7V0R - chains A and I of the 6 polymer chains in the assembly; structure by X-ray diffraction, 2.51 A resolution.

# Chain A
Name: Cyclic GMP-AMP synthase
Organism: Mus musculus
Notes: EC 2.7.7.86; fragment: catalytic domain
UniProtKB: Q8C6L5 (CGAS_MOUSE); residue numbers follow UniProt; this construct covers 147-507
Sequence (364 residues; row label = number of the first residue in the row):
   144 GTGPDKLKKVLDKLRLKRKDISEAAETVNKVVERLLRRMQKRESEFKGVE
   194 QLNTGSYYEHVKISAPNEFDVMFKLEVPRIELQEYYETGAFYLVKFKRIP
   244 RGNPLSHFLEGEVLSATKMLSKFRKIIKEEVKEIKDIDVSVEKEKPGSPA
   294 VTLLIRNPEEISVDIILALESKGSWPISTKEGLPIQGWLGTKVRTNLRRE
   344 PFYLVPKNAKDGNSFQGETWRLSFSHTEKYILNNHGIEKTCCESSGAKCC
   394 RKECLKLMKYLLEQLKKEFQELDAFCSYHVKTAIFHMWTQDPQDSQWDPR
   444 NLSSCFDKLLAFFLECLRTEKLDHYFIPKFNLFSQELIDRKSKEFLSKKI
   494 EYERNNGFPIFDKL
Disordered / not traced: 144-148, 240-245, 507
Sequence notes: expression tag (144-146)
Ion coordination: Mg2+ site 1: Glu211, Asp213 (together with OKX); Mg2+ site 2: Glu211, Asp213, Asp307 (together with OKX); Zn2+: His378, Cys384, Cys385, Cys392
Residues lining bound ligands: OKX: Gly198, Ser199, Glu202, Lys205, Glu211, Asp213, Met215, Gly290, Ser291, Pro292, Ala293, Asp307, Ile309, Val348, Arg364, Leu365, Ser366, Ser368, Lys402, Glu406, Cys419, Ser420, Tyr421, Lys424
UniProt features mapped onto this chain:
  - region: Lys372 to Lys395 (DNA-binding)
  - motif: Leu154 to Leu159 (Nuclear export signal), Asp281 to Ser291 (Nuclear localization signal)
  - binding site (GTP): Thr197, Asp307, Arg364 to Glu371
  - binding site (ATP): Ser199, Glu371, Lys402, Ser420 to Lys424
  - binding site (Mg(2+)): Glu211, Asp213, Asp307
  - binding site (2',3'-cGAMP): Asp213, Gly290, Asp307, Lys350, Arg364 to Ser366
  - binding site (Zn(2+)): His378, Cys384, Cys385, Cys392
  - site: Arg241 (Arginine-anchor), Asp307, Ile308 (Cleavage)
  - modified residue: Lys156 (N6-lactoyllysine), Glu176 (PolyADP-ribosyl glutamic acid), Ser199 (Phosphoserine), Tyr201 (Phosphotyrosine), Glu272 (5-glutamyl polyglutamate), Ser291 (Phosphoserine), Glu302 (5-glutamyl glutamate), Lys372 (N6-acetyllysine), Lys382 (N6-acetyllysine), Lys402 (N6-acetyllysine), Ser420 (Phosphoserine), Lys491 (N6-methyllysine)
  - lipidation (S-palmitoyl cysteine): Cys392, Cys393, Cys459
  - cross-link (Glycyl lysine isopeptide (Lys-Gly)): Lys217 (interchain with G-Cter in SUMO), Lys271 (interchain with G-Cter in ubiquitin), Lys335 (interchain with G-Cter in SUMO), Lys372 (interchain with G-Cter in SUMO), Lys382 (interchain with G-Cter in SUMO), Lys399 (interchain with G-Cter in ubiquitin), Lys402 (interchain with G-Cter in ubiquitin), Lys409 (interchain with G-Cter in ubiquitin), Lys410 (interchain with G-Cter in ubiquitin), Lys464 (interchain with G-Cter in SUMO)

# Chain I
Molecule: Palindromic DNA18
Sequence (18 nucleotides; each row starts with the number of its first residue):
     1 ATCTGTACATGTACAGAT

# How chain A and chain I interact
Contacting residue pairs (5; chain A residue first):
  Thr334(A) with DA9(I), phosphate contact
  Lys335(A) with DA9(I), phosphate contact; DT10(I), salt bridge to the phosphate
  Thr338(A) with DC8(I), hydrogen bond to the phosphate; DA9(I), hydrogen bond to the phosphate
Other interface residues (no listed pair), chain A (5 interface residues in all): Arg341, Arg342
Other interface residues (no listed pair), chain I (4 interface residues in all): DA7

# Overview
The interface between chain A and chain I involves 5 residues on one side and 4 on the other; the contacts
include 2 hydrogen bonds and 1 salt bridge. Among the polar pairs are Thr338(A)-DC8(I), Thr338(A)-DA9(I) and
Lys335(A)-DT10(I). Bound to chain A: OKX.
Chain A is Cyclic GMP-AMP synthase (Mus musculus) and chain I is Palindromic DNA18; the structure, Structure
of Ternary Complex of cGAS with dsDNA and Bound 5 -ppcpG(2 ,5 )pA, was determined by X-ray diffraction.
